3LZ0 - chains E and J of the 10 polymer chains in the assembly; structure by X-ray diffraction, 2.50 A resolution.

Chain E:
Molecule: Histone H3.2
From: Xenopus laevis
UniProt: P84233 (H32_XENLA); residues 1-135 here correspond to UniProt positions 2-136 (UniProt number = residue number + 1)
Chain sequence (135 residues; row label = number of the first residue in the row):
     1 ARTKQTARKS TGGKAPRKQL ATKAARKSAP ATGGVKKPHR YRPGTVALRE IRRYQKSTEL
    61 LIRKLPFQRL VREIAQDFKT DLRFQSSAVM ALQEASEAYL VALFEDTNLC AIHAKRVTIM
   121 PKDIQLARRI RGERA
Unresolved in the structure: 1-38

Chain J:
Molecule: 145-nt DNA strand
Sequence (145 nucleotides; each row starts with the number of its first residue; numbers below 1 keep their minus sign (DA-72 is residue -72)):
   -72 ATCGATGTAT ATATCTGACA CGTGCCTGGA GACTAGGGAG TAATCCCCTT GGCGGTTAAA
   -12 ACGCGGGGGA CAGCGCGTAC GTGCGTTTAA GCGGTGCTAG AGCTGTCTAC GACCAATTGA
    48 GCGGCCTCGG CACCGGGATT CTGAT
Metal / ion sites: Mn2+ site 1 near DA-72 (its only coordinating residue here); Mn2+ site 2 near DG27 (its only coordinating residue here); Mn2+ site 3 near DG38 (its only coordinating residue here)

How chain E and chain J interact:
Pairs across the interface (26; chain E residue first):
  Arg40(E) - DG-8(J)  base contact
  Arg40(E) - DG70(J)  sugar contact
  Arg40(E) - DA71(J)  phosphate contact
  Tyr41(E) - DT69(J)  phosphate contact
  Tyr41(E) - DG70(J)  phosphate contact
  Arg42(E) - DG-5(J)  salt bridge to the phosphate
  Arg42(E) - DG70(J)  hydrogen bond to the phosphate
  Pro43(E) - DG-6(J)  phosphate contact
  Thr45(E) - DT69(J)  phosphate contact
  Thr45(E) - DG70(J)  hydrogen bond to the phosphate
  Arg63(E) - DA-14(J)  phosphate contact
  Arg63(E) - DA-13(J)  salt bridge to the phosphate
  Arg72(E) - DT-23(J)  salt bridge to the phosphate
  Arg83(E) - DT-24(J)  phosphate contact
  Arg83(E) - DT-23(J)  phosphate contact
  Phe84(E) - DT-24(J)  phosphate contact
  Phe84(E) - DT-23(J)  hydrogen bond to the phosphate
  Gln85(E) - DT-24(J)  phosphate contact
  Ser86(E) - DT-24(J)  phosphate contact
  Arg116(E) - DA-3(J)  phosphate contact
  Arg116(E) - DC-2(J)  phosphate contact
  Val117(E) - DA-3(J)  hydrogen bond to the phosphate
  Thr118(E) - DG-4(J)  phosphate contact
  Thr118(E) - DA-3(J)  hydrogen bond to the phosphate
  Met120(E) - DA-3(J)  phosphate contact
  Met120(E) - DC-2(J)  phosphate contact
Also at the interface, not in a pair above, chain E (18 interface residues in all): His39, Leu82, Lys115

Overview:
The interface between chain E and chain J involves 18 residues on one side and 13 on the other; the contacts
include 5 hydrogen bonds and 3 salt bridges. Polar pairs include Arg42(E)-DG70(J), Thr45(E)-DG70(J) and
Phe84(E)-DT-23(J).
Here chain E is Histone H3.2 (Xenopus laevis) and chain J is a 145-nt DNA strand. Entry 3LZ0 (Crystal
Structure of Nucleosome Core Particle Composed of the Widom 601 DNA Sequence (orientation 1)) was determined
by X-ray diffraction (same publication as 3LZ1).
